Entry 6ZG3 (X-ray diffraction, 2.80 A resolution); this record covers chains G and I of the 5 polymer chains in the assembly.

[Chain G]
Molecule: Energy-coupling factor transporter ATP-binding protein EcfA2
Source organism: Lactobacillus delbrueckii subsp. bulgaricus ATCC 11842
Notes: EC 3.6.3.-
Reference sequence: Q1GBI9 (ECFA2_LACDA); numbering as in UniProt (aligned over 1-287)
Chain sequence (287 residues; numbered 1 to 287; the number before each row is that of its first residue):
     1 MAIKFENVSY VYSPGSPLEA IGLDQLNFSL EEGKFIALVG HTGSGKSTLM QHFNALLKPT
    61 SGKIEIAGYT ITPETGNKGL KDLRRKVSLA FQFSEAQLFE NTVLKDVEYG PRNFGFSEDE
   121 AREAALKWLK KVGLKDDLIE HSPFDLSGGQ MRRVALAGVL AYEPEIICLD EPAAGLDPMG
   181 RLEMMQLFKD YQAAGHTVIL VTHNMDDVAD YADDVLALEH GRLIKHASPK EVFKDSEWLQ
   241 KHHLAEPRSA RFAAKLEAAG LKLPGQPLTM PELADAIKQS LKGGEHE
Disordered / not traced: 284-287
UniProt features mapped onto this chain:
  - binding site (ATP): Gly-40 to Ser-47
From the paper describing this entry:
  - catalytic residues: Glu-171 (citing earlier work)

[Chain I]
Molecule: Putative cobalt ABC transporter, permease protein
Source organism: Lactobacillus delbrueckii subsp. bulgaricus ATCC 11842
Reference sequence: Q1GBI8 (Q1GBI8_LACDA); residue numbers follow UniProt; this construct covers 1-265
Chain sequence (265 residues; row label = number of the first residue in the row):
     1 MSKIIIGRYL PGTTFVYRVD PRAKLLTTFY FIIMIFLANN WVSYLVISIF GLAYVFATGL
    61 KARVFWDGVK PMIWMIVFTS LLQTFFMAGG KVYWHWWIFT LSSEGLINGL YVFIRFAMII
   121 LVSTVMTVTT KPLEIADAME WMLTPLKLFK VNVGMISLVI SIALRFVPTL FDQTVKIMNA
   181 QRSRGADFND GGLVKRAKSV VPMLVPLFID SLEVALDLST AMESRGYKGS EGRTRYRILE
   241 WSKVDLIPVA YCLLLTILMI TTRKH
Disordered / not traced: 1-5

[Interface between chain G and chain I]
Residue-residue contacts (33; chain G residue first):
  Asn-54(G) / Ser-183(I)  hydrogen bond
  Leu-56(G) / Ser-183(I)
  Lys-81(G) / Gly-185(I)  hydrogen bond (side chain-backbone)
  Lys-81(G) / Asp-187(I)
  Arg-84(G) / Arg-182(I)
  Leu-89(G) / Ser-183(I)
  Phe-91(G) / Asn-179(I)
  Phe-91(G) / Ala-180(I)  hydrophobic
  Phe-91(G) / Ser-183(I)
  Ala-96(G) / Gln-173(I)
  Ala-96(G) / Ile-177(I)
  Ala-96(G) / Pro-206(I)
  Gln-97(G) / Ile-177(I)
  Gln-97(G) / Ala-180(I)
  Gln-97(G) / Gln-181(I)  hydrogen bond (backbone-side chain)
  Gln-97(G) / Arg-184(I)  hydrogen bond (backbone-side chain)
  Gln-97(G) / Pro-206(I)
  Phe-99(G) / Gln-181(I)
  Phe-99(G) / Pro-202(I)  hydrophobic
  Phe-99(G) / Val-205(I)  hydrophobic
  Phe-99(G) / Pro-206(I)
  Asp-106(G) / Arg-184(I)  salt bridge
  Tyr-109(G) / Arg-184(I)
  Tyr-109(G) / Ala-186(I)
  Tyr-109(G) / Pro-202(I)
  Gly-110(G) / Arg-184(I)
  Asn-113(G) / Arg-184(I)
  Asn-113(G) / Gly-185(I)
  Phe-114(G) / Arg-184(I)
  Phe-114(G) / Gly-185(I)
  Phe-144(G) / Val-205(I)  hydrophobic
  Phe-144(G) / Ile-209(I)  hydrophobic
  Tyr-162(G) / Ser-183(I)  hydrogen bond (side chain-backbone)
Other interface residues (no listed pair), chain G (19 interface residues in all): Gln-51, Leu-98, Gly-158
Other interface residues (no listed pair), chain I (16 interface residues in all): Val-201

[Overview]
Chain G and chain I form an interface of 19 and 16 residues respectively; the contacts include 5 hydrogen
bonds and 1 salt bridge. Polar pairs include Asp-106(G)/Arg-184(I), Asn-54(G)/Ser-183(I) and
Lys-81(G)/Gly-185(I). From UniProt: 8 ATP-binding residues on chain G. From the paper: the catalytic residue
Glu-171(G).
Chain G is Energy-coupling factor transporter ATP-binding protein EcfA2 and chain I is Putative cobalt ABC
transporter, permease protein, both from Lactobacillus delbrueckii subsp. bulgaricus ATCC 11842; the
structure, the structure of ECF PanT transporter in a complex with a nanobody, was determined by X-ray
diffraction.
